Entry 8OJM (X-ray diffraction, 1.80 A resolution); this record covers chain A.

[Chain A]
Protein: Galectin-3
Source organism: Homo sapiens
Reference sequence: P17931 (LEG3_HUMAN); residue numbers follow UniProt; this construct covers 113-250
Amino-acid sequence (138 residues; each row starts with the number of its first residue):
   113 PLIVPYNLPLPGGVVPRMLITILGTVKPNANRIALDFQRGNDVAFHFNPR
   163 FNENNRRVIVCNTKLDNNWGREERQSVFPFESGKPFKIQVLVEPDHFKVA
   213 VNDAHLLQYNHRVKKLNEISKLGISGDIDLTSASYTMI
Ion coordination: Mg2+: Arg169, Ser188
Ligand contacts: VPQ / 1-thio-beta-D-galactopyranose: Arg144, His158, Asn160, Arg162, Glu165, Val172, Asn174, Trp181, Glu184, Arg186
Swiss-Prot annotation at these positions:
  - motif: Lys226 to Asp241 (Nuclear export signal)
  - binding site (a beta-D-galactoside): Trp181 to Gln187
  - modified residue: Ser188 (Phosphoserine)

[Overview]
Chain A binds VPQ / 1-thio-beta-D-galactopyranose. Arg169 and Ser188 form the Mg2+ site. Curated annotation
(UniProt) lists 7 beta-D-galactoside-binding residues.
Chain A is Galectin-3 (Homo sapiens); the structure, Galectin-3 in complex with
2,6-anhydro-3-deoxy-3-S-(beta-D-galactopyranosyl)-3-thio-D-glycero-D-galacto-heptonamide, was determined by
X-ray diffraction together with 8OJI, 8OJK, 8OJO and 8PPN from the same study.
